Entry 1BN5 (X-ray diffraction, 1.80 A resolution); this record covers chain A.

Chain A:
Protein: Methionine aminopeptidase
From: Homo sapiens
Notes: EC 3.4.11.18
Reference sequence: P50579 (AMPM2_HUMAN); residue numbers follow UniProt; this construct covers 1-478
Chain sequence (478 residues; numbered 1 to 478; the number before each row is that of its first residue):
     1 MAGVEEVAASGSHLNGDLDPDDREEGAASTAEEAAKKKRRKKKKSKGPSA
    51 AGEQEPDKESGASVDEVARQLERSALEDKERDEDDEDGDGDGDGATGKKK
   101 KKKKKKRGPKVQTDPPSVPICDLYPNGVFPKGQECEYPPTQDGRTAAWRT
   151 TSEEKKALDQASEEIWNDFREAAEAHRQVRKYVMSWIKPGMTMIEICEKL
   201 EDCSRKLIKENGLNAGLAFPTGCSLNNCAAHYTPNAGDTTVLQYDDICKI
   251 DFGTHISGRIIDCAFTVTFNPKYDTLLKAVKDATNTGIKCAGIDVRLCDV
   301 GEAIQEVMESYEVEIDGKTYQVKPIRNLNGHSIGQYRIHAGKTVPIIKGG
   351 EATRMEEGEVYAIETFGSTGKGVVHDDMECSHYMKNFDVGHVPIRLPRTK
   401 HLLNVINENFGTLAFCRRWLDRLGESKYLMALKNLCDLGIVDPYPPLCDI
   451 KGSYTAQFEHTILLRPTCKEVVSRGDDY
Disordered / not traced: 1-109, 139-152
Sequence notes: conflict Ile-347 (Val in P50579)
UniProt features mapped onto this chain:
  - binding site (substrate): His-231, His-339
  - binding site (a divalent metal cation): Asp-251, Asp-262, His-331, Glu-364, Glu-459
  - modified residue: Ala-2 (N-acetylalanine), Ser-45 (Phosphoserine), Ser-60 (Phosphoserine), Ser-63 (Phosphoserine), Ser-74 (Phosphoserine)
  - glycosylation (O-linked (GlcNAc) serine): Ser-60, Ser-63
Disulfide bonds: Cys-228/Cys-448
Bound ions: Co2+ site 1: Asp-251, Asp-262, Glu-459; Co2+ site 2: Asp-262, His-331, Glu-364, Glu-459
Ligand contacts:
  - tertiary-butyl alcohol (TBU), molecule 1: Phe-219, His-231, His-339, His-382, Met-384, Ala-414, Tyr-444
  - tertiary-butyl alcohol (TBU), molecule 2: Cys-380, Tyr-383, Arg-417, Leu-429, Leu-432, Lys-433

In short:
Ligands of chain A: tertiary-butyl alcohol. The Co2+ site 1 is built by Asp-251, Asp-262 and Glu-459. Asp-262,
His-331, Glu-364 and Glu-459 coordinate Co2+ site 2. Curated annotation (UniProt) lists substrate-binding
residues His-231 and His-339 and 5 divalent metal cation-binding residues.
Chain A is Methionine aminopeptidase (Homo sapiens); the structure, Human methionine aminopeptidase 2, was
determined by X-ray diffraction (same publication as 1B59, 1B6A and 1BOA).
